PDB entry 3QAQ | X-ray diffraction, 2.90 A resolution | chain A

== Chain A ==
Name: Phosphatidylinositol-4,5-bisphosphate 3-kinase catalytic subunit gamma isoform
From: Homo sapiens
Notes: EC 2.7.1.153; fragment: catalytic domain
UniProtKB: P48736 (PK3CG_HUMAN); numbering as in UniProt (aligned over 144-1102)
Sequence (960 residues; each row starts with the number of its first residue):
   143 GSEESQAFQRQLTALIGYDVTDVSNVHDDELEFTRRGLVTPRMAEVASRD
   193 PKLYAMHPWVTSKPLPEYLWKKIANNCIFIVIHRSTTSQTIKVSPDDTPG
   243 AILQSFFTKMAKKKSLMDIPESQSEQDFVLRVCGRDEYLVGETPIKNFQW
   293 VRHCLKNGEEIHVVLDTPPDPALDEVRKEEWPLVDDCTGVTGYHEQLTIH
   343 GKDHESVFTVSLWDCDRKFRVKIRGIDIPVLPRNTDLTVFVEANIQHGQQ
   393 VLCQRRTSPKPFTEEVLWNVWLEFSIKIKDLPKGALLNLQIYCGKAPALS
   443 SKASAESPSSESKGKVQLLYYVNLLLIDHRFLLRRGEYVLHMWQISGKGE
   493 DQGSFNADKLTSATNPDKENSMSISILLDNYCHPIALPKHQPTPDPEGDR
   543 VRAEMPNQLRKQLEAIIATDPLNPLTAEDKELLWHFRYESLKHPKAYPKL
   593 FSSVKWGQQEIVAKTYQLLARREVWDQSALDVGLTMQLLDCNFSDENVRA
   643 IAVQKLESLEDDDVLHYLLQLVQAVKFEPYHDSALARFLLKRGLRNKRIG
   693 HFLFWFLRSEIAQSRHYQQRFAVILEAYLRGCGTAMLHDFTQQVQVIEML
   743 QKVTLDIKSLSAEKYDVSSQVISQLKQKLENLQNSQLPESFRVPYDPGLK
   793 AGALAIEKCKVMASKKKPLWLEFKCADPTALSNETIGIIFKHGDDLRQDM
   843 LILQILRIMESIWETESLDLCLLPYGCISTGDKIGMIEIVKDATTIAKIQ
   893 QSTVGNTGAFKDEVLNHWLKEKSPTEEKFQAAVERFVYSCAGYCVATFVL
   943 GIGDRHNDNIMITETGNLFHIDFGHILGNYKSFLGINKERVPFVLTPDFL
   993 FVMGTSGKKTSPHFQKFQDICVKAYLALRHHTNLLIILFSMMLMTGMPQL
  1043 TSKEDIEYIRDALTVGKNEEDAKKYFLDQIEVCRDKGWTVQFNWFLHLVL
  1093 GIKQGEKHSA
Unresolved in the structure: 143, 249-268, 322-350, 374-377, 437-456, 489-495, 523-524, 534-542, 755-757, 898-899, 968-979, 1089-1102
Sequence notes: expression tag (143)
Small-molecule neighbours: QAQ ([(4-{2-[(3-hydroxyphenyl)amino]-1H-benzimidazol-1-yl}-1,3,5-triazin-2-yl)amino]acetonitrile): Met804, Trp812, Ile831, Lys833, Asp836, Leu838, Asp841, Tyr867, Ile879, Glu880, Ile881, Val882, Lys883, Asp884, Ala885, Thr887, Met953, Ile963, Asp964, Phe965

== Overview ==
Ligands of chain A: compound QAQ.
Chain A is Phosphatidylinositol-4,5-bisphosphate 3-kinase catalytic subunit gamma isoform (Homo sapiens); the
structure, Crystal structure of PI3K-gamma in complex with triazine-benzimidazole 1, was determined by X-ray
diffraction together with 3QAR from the same study.
